PDB entry 6IXO | X-ray diffraction, 1.90 A resolution | chain A

# Chain A
Molecule: Myosin-2
From: Saccharomyces cerevisiae
Notes: engineered mutation(s): 1342-1347 deletions
UniProtKB: P19524 (MYO2_YEAST); residue numbers follow UniProt; this construct covers 1152-1335, 1342-1574
Chain sequence (421 residues; numbered 1148 to 1574; 6 numbers in that range are skipped by the numbering (no residue carries them; nothing is unmodelled there); the number before each row is that of its first residue):
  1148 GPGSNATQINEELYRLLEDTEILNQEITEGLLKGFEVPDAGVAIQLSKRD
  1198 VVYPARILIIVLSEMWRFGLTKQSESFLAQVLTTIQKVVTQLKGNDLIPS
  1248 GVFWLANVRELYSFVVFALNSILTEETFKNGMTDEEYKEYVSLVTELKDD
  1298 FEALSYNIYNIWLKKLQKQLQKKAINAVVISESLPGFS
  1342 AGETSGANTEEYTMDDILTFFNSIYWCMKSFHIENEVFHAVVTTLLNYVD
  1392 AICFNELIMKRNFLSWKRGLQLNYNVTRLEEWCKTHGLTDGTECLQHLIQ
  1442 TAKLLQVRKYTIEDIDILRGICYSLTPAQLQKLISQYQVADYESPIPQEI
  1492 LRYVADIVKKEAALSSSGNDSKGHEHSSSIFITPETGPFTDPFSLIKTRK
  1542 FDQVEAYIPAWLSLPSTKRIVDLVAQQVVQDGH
Unresolved in the structure: 1148-1151, 1274-1278, 1342-1351, 1507-1519, 1570-1574
Construct notes: expression tag (1148-1151)
Swiss-Prot annotation at these positions:
  - mutagenesis: Val1189 (V1189A: In MYO2-573; causes a mitochondria inheritance defect; when associated with G-1288; M-1500; S-1529; G-1546 and R-1559), Ser1247 (S1247G: Intragenic suppressor of MYO2-2), Gly1248 (G1248D: In MYO2-2; causes a vacuole inheritance defect), Val1262 (V1262A: Intragenic suppressor of MYO2-2), Phe1264 (F1264S: Intragenic suppressor of MYO2-2), Ser1268 (S1268P: Intragenic suppressor of MYO2-2), Thr1274 (T1274M: Intragenic suppressor of MYO2-2), Phe1275 (F1275S: Intragenic suppressor of MYO2-2), Val1288 (V1288A: Intragenic suppressor of MYO2-2; V1288G: In MYO2-573; causes a mitochondria inheritance defect; when associated with A-1189; M-1500; S-1529; G-1546 and R-1559), Asp1297 (D1297G/N/V: Causes a vacuole inheritance defect), Leu1301 (L1301P: Causes a vacuole inheritance defect), Asn1304 (N1304D/S: Causes a vacuole inheritance defect), 8 further mutagenesis entries in UniProt
From the paper describing this entry:
  - mutagenesis - E1211A: decreased binding to Mmr1-MIS

# Overview
From UniProt: 20 mutagenesis sites. The paper reports that E1211A reduces binding to Mmr1-MIS.
Chain A is Myosin-2 (Saccharomyces cerevisiae); the structure, Apo structure of Myo2-GTD, was determined by
X-ray diffraction (same publication as 6IXP, 6IXQ and 6IXR).
